1K3U - chains A and B; structure by X-ray diffraction, 1.70 A resolution.

[Chain A]
Protein: Tryptophan Synthase Alpha Chain
Organism: Salmonella typhimurium
Notes: EC 4.2.1.20
Reference sequence: P00929 (TRPA_SALTY); residues 1-268 here = UniProt positions 1-268
Sequence (268 residues; each row starts with the number of its first residue):
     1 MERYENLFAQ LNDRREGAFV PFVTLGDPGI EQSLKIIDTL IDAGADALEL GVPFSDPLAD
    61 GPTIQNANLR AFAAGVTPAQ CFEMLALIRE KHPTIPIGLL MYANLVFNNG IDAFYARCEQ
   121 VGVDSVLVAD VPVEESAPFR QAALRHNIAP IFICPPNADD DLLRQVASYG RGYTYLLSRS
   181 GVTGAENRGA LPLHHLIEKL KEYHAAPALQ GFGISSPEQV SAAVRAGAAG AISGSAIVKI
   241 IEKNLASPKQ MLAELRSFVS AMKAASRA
Residues lining bound ligands: IAD (N-[1H-indol-3-yl-acetyl]aspartic acid): Phe22, Ala59, Asp60, Ile64, Leu100, Leu127, Ala129, Ile153, Tyr175, Arg179, Thr183, Gly184, Gly211, Phe212, Gly213, Ile214, Ile232, Ser233, Gly234, Ser235, Ala236
Swiss-Prot annotation at these positions:
  - active site (Proton acceptor): Glu49, Asp60

[Chain B]
Protein: Tryptophan Synthase Beta Chain
Organism: Salmonella typhimurium
Notes: EC 4.2.1.20
Reference sequence: P0A2K1 (TRPB_SALTY); residues 2-397 here correspond to UniProt positions 1-396 (UniProt number = residue number - 1)
Sequence (396 residues; each row starts with the number of its first residue):
     2 TTLLNPYFGE FGGMYVPQIL MPALNQLEEA FVSAQKDPEF QAQFADLLKN YAGRPTALTK
    62 CQNITAGTRT TLYLKREDLL HGGAHKTNQV LGQALLAKRM GKSEIIAETG AGQHGVASAL
   122 ASALLGLKCR IYMGAKDVER QSPNVFRMRL MGAEVIPVHS GSATLKDACN EALRDWSGSY
   182 ETAHYMLGTA AGPHPYPTIV REFQRMIGEE TKAQILDKEG RLPDAVIACV GGGSNAIGMF
   242 ADFINDTSVG LIGVEPGGHG IETGEHGAPL KHGRVGIYFG MKAPMMQTAD GQIEESYSIS
   302 AGLDFPSVGP QHAYLNSIGR ADYVSITDDE ALEAFKTLCR HEGIIPALES SHALAHALKM
   362 MREQPEKEQL LVVNLSGRGD KDIFTVHDIL KARGEI
Disordered / not traced: 396-397
Differences from the reference sequence: cloning artifact (34)
Glycans and other covalent adducts: pyridoxal phosphate (PLP) linked to Lys87
Bound ions: Na+: Gly232, Phe306, Ser308
Residues lining bound ligands: pyridoxal phosphate (PLP): Ala85, His86, Gln114, Thr190, Cys230, Val231, Gly232, Gly233, Gly234, Ser235, Asn236, Gly303, Leu304, Ala348, Glu350, Ser351, Ser377, Gly378

[Interface between chain A and chain B]
Contacting residue pairs (64):
  Pro53(A) - Gln293(B)  hydrogen bond (backbone-side chain)
  Phe54(A) - Gly292(B)
  Phe54(A) - Gln293(B)
  Ser55(A) - Lys167(B)
  Ser55(A) - Gln293(B)  hydrogen bond (backbone-side chain)
  Ser55(A) - Ile294(B)  hydrogen bond (side chain-backbone)
  Asp56(A) - Lys167(B)  salt bridge
  Asp56(A) - Asp168(B)
  Asp56(A) - Asn171(B)  hydrogen bond
  Asp56(A) - Tyr279(B)
  Asp56(A) - Ile294(B)
  Pro57(A) - Arg175(B)  hydrogen bond (backbone-side chain)
  Leu58(A) - Arg175(B)
  Asp60(A) - Arg175(B)  hydrogen bond (backbone-side chain)
  Gln65(A) - Ser161(B)
  Gln65(A) - Arg175(B)
  Phe72(A) - Gln293(B)
  Thr77(A) - Asp291(B)
  Pro78(A) - Asp291(B)
  Ala103(A) - Ile278(B)  hydrophobic
  Asn104(A) - Gly277(B)
  Asn104(A) - Ile278(B)  hydrogen bond (side chain-backbone)
  Asn104(A) - Gln288(B)  hydrogen bond
  Asn104(A) - Gly292(B)  hydrogen bond (side chain-backbone)
  Asn104(A) - Ile294(B)
  Leu105(A) - Asp291(B)
  Leu105(A) - Gly292(B)
  Phe107(A) - Val276(B)
  Phe107(A) - Ile278(B)  hydrophobic
  Phe107(A) - Lys283(B)
  Asn108(A) - Arg275(B)  hydrogen bond
  Asn108(A) - Gln288(B)
  Asn108(A) - Ala290(B)  hydrogen bond (side chain-backbone)
  Asn108(A) - Asp291(B)  hydrogen bond (side chain-backbone)
  Asn108(A) - Gly292(B)
  Asn109(A) - Arg275(B)
  Asn109(A) - Ala290(B)
  Ala129(A) - Pro18(B)
  Asp130(A) - Tyr16(B)
  Asp130(A) - Val17(B)  hydrogen bond (backbone-backbone)
  Asp130(A) - Pro18(B)
  Pro132(A) - Met15(B)
  Pro132(A) - Val17(B)
  Pro132(A) - Gln19(B)
  Pro132(A) - Met22(B)  hydrophobic
  Val133(A) - Gln19(B)  hydrogen bond (backbone-side chain)
  Glu134(A) - Gln19(B)  hydrogen bond
  Glu134(A) - Met22(B)
  Glu135(A) - Tyr8(B)  hydrogen bond
  Glu135(A) - Gly14(B)
  Glu135(A) - Met15(B)  hydrogen bond (side chain-backbone)
  Glu135(A) - Tyr16(B)
  Phe139(A) - Ile278(B)  hydrophobic
  Pro155(A) - Gln19(B)
  Pro155(A) - Ile20(B)  hydrophobic
  Asn157(A) - Ile20(B)
  Leu162(A) - Gln19(B)
  Ser180(A) - Ile20(B)
  Ser180(A) - Ser178(B)
  Ser180(A) - Gly179(B)
  Ser180(A) - Tyr181(B)
  Gly181(A) - Ser178(B)  hydrogen bond (backbone-backbone)
  Gly181(A) - Gly179(B)
  Val182(A) - Arg175(B)
Interface residues without a listed pair, chain A (35 interface residues in all): Ala59, Val131, Ile153, Pro156, Leu177
Interface residues without a listed pair, chain B (33 interface residues in all): Thr2, Glu172, Leu174, Phe280

[Overview]
35 residues of chain A and 33 residues of chain B are in contact; the contacts include 18 hydrogen bonds and 1
salt bridge. Polar contacts include Asp56(A)-Lys167(B), Pro53(A)-Gln293(B) and Ser55(A)-Gln293(B). Ligands of
chain A: compound IAD. Covalently linked pyridoxal phosphate: at Lys87(B).
Chain A is Tryptophan Synthase Alpha Chain and chain B is Tryptophan Synthase Beta Chain, both from Salmonella
typhimurium; the structure, Crystal structure of wild-type tryptophan synthase complexed with
N-[1H-indol-3-yl-acetyl]aspartic acid, was determined by X-ray diffraction (same publication as 1K7E and
1K7F).
